Entry 4AOY (X-ray diffraction, 2.35 A resolution); this record covers chains B and D.

Chain B (and D):
Protein: Isocitrate dehydrogenase [NADP]
From: Clostridium thermocellum
Notes: EC 1.1.1.42; chain D of this document is another copy of the same molecule, construct and numbering; everything in this record applies to it too
UniProt: D1NLE9 (D1NLE9_CLOTM); residues 1-402 here = UniProt positions 1-402
Amino-acid sequence (402 residues; each row starts with the number of its first residue):
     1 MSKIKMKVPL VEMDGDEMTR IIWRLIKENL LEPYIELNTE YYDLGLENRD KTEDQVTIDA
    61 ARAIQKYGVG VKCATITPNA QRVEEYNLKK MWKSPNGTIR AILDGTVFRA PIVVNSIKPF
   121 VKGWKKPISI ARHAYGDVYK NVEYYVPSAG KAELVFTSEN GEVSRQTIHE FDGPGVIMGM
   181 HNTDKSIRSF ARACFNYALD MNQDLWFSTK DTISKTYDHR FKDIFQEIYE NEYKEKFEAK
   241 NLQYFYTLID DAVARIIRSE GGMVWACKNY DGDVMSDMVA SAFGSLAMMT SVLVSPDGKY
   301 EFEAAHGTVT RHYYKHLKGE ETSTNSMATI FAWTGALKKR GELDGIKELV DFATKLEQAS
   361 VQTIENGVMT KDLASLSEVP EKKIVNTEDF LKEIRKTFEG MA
Disordered / not traced: 1-2, 134-139, 210-214, 306-321, 402 (chain D: 1, 138-140, 270-272, 306-324, 402)
From the paper describing this entry:
  - conformationally variable residues (order/disorder transition): His306 to Thr324

Chain B / chain D interface:
Pairs across the interface (120; chain B residue first):
  Phe120(B) with Phe120(D); Val121(D); Lys122(D), hydrogen bond (backbone-backbone); Ile257(D), hydrophobic; Arg258(D)
  Val121(B) with Phe120(D)
  Lys122(B) with Phe120(D), hydrogen bond (backbone-backbone)
  Val142(B) with Leu154(D), hydrophobic; Thr167(D); Ile168(D), hydrophobic
  Glu143(B) with Gln166(D); Ser214(D), hydrogen bond; Lys215(D); Thr216(D), hydrogen bond (side chain-backbone); Tyr217(D), hydrogen bond (side chain-backbone)
  Tyr144(B) with Phe156(D), hydrophobic; Ser164(D); Gln166(D)
  Tyr145(B) with Asp184(D); Arg220(D)
  Val146(B) with Phe156(D), hydrophobic
  Ser148(B) with Phe156(D)
  Ala149(B) with Glu159(D)
  Gly150(B) with Phe156(D); Thr157(D); Glu159(D)
  Lys151(B) with Val155(D); Phe156(D); Thr157(D), hydrogen bond (backbone-backbone)
  Ala152(B) with Val155(D); Phe156(D)
  Glu153(B) with Glu153(D); Leu154(D); Val155(D), hydrogen bond (backbone-backbone)
  Leu154(B) with Val142(D); Glu153(D); Ile177(D); Met178(D); Gly179(D)
  Val155(B) with Lys151(D); Ala152(D); Glu153(D), hydrogen bond (backbone-backbone); Val155(D), hydrophobic
  Phe156(B) with Tyr144(D), hydrophobic; Val146(D), hydrophobic; Ser148(D); Ala149(D); Gly150(D); Lys151(D)
  Thr157(B) with Gly150(D); Lys151(D), hydrogen bond (backbone-backbone)
  Ser158(B) with Ser148(D); Ala149(D)
  Glu159(B) with Ala149(D), hydrogen bond (backbone-backbone)
  Ser164(B) with Tyr144(D), hydrogen bond
  Gln166(B) with Val142(D); Glu143(D)
  Thr167(B) with Val142(D)
  Ile168(B) with Val142(D), hydrophobic; Leu154(D), hydrophobic; His181(D)
  His169(B) with His181(D), hydrogen bond; Thr183(D)
  Phe171(B) with His181(D); Asn182(D); Thr183(D)
  Pro174(B) with Thr183(D); Asp184(D), hydrogen bond (backbone-backbone)
  Gly175(B) with Asn182(D); Thr183(D); Asp184(D)
  Val176(B) with Met180(D); His181(D); Asn182(D), hydrogen bond (backbone-backbone); Tyr217(D), hydrophobic; Arg220(D)
  Ile177(B) with Leu154(D), hydrophobic; Met180(D); Tyr217(D)
  Met178(B) with Leu154(D); Met178(D); Gly179(D); Met180(D), hydrogen bond (backbone-backbone); Tyr217(D), hydrophobic
  Gly179(B) with Met178(D)
  Met180(B) with Ile168(D); Ile177(D); Met178(D), hydrogen bond (backbone-backbone)
  His181(B) with Ile168(D); His169(D), hydrogen bond; Phe171(D); Val176(D); Ile177(D)
  Asn182(B) with Gly175(D); Val176(D), hydrogen bond (backbone-backbone)
  Thr183(B) with His169(D); Pro174(D)
  Asp184(B) with Tyr145(D); Pro174(D), hydrogen bond (backbone-backbone); Gly175(D)
  Lys215(B) with Glu143(D)
  Thr216(B) with Glu143(D), hydrogen bond (backbone-side chain); Tyr145(D); Val176(D)
  Tyr217(B) with Glu143(D), hydrogen bond (backbone-side chain); Val176(D), hydrophobic; Ile177(D); Met178(D), hydrophobic
  Ile249(B) with Val274(D), hydrophobic
  Asp250(B) with Asp277(D)
  Val253(B) with Asp277(D)
  Ala254(B) with Ser281(D)
  Ile257(B) with Phe120(D)
  Arg258(B) with Phe120(D); Ser281(D), hydrogen bond (side chain-backbone); Gly284(D)
  Asp277(B) with Asp250(D); Val253(D)
  Met278(B) with Val253(D)
  Ser281(B) with Ala254(D)
Also at the interface, not in a pair above, chain B (55 interface residues in all): Pro147, Arg165, Arg220, Asp273, Val274, Met275
Also at the interface, not in a pair above, chain D (58 interface residues in all): Pro119, Pro147, Ser158, Arg165, Ile249, Met278, Ala282, Ser285

Overview:
55 residues of chain B face 58 of chain D across their interface; the contacts include 22 hydrogen bonds.
Among the polar pairs are Glu143(B)-Ser214(D), Glu143(B)-Thr216(D) and Glu143(B)-Tyr217(D). From the paper:
conformational variability at His306(B).
Chain B and chain D are both Isocitrate dehydrogenase [NADP] (Clostridium thermocellum); the structure, Open
CtIDH. The complex structures of Isocitrate dehydrogenase from Clostridium thermocellum and Desulfotalea
psychrophila, support a ..., was determined by X-ray diffraction (same publication as 4AOU and 4AOV).
